6ZNP - chains A and C; structure by X-ray diffraction, 3.16 A resolution.

[Chain A]
Protein: Uncharacterized ATP-dependent helicase YprA
Organism: Bacillus subtilis (strain 168)
Notes: EC 3.6.4.-
UniProt: P50830 (YPRA_BACSU); residue numbers follow UniProt; this construct covers 1-749
Sequence (751 residues; each row starts with the number of its first residue; numbers below 1 keep their minus sign (Gly-1 is residue -1)):
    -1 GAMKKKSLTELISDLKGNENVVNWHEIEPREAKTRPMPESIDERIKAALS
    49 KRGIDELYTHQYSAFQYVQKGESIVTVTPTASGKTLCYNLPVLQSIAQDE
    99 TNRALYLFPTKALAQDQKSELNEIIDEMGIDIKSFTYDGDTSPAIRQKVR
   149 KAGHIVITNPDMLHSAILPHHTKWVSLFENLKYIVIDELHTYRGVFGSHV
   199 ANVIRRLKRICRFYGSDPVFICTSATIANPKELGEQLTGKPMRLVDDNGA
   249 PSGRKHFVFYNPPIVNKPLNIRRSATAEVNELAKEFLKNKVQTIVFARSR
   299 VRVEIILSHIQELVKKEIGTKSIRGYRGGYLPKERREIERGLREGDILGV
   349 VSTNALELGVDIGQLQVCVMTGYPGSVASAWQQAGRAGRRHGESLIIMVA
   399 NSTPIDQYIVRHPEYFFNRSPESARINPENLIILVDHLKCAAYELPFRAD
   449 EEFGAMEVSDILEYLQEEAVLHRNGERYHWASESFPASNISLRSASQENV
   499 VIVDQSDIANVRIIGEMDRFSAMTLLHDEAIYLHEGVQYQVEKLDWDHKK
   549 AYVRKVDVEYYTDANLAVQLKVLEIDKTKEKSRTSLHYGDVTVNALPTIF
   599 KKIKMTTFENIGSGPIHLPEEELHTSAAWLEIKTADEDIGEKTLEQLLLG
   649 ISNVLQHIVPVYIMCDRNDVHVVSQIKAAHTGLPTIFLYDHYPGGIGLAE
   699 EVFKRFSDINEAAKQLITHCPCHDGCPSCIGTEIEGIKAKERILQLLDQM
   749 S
Disordered / not traced: -1 to 1
Sequence notes: expression tag (-1 to 0)
Bound ions: Zn2+: Cys718, Cys720, Cys724, Cys727
UniProt features mapped onto this chain:
  - motif: Asp185 to His188 (DEVH box)
  - binding site (ATP): Thr76 to Thr83
From the paper describing this entry:
  - binding site for ssDNA (chain C): Gly137, Arg144, Asn157 to Ser163, His168, Lys171, Arg298, Arg333, Phe483, Ser486, Ser489, Asn666
  - mutagenesis - R322E, F483A, R491A, E533R: decreased binding to DNA
  - mutagenesis - R322E, F483A, R491A (20- fold), E533R: decreased catalytic activity (DNA-stimulated ATPase activity)
  - mutagenesis - F483A: decreased catalytic activity on DNA unwind
  - contacts within the chain: Arg322-Glu533 (salt bridge), Pro107-Arg491, Asp159-Arg491, Val193-Ile694 (hydrophobic contact)
  - mutagenesis - R491A (400-fold): decreased catalytic activity on unwinding
  - mutagenesis - R322E, E533R: decreased catalytic activity (duplex unwinding activity)
  - mutagenesis - R322E/E533R: increased catalytic activity (unwinding activity)
  - conformationally variable residues (helix shift): Pro330 to Glu342
  - mutagenesis - N666A: unchanged catalytic activity on DNA duplex

[Chain C]
Molecule: ssDNA
Sequence (16 nucleotides; each row starts with the number of its first residue; numbers below 1 keep their minus sign (DT-8 is residue -8)):
    -8 TATAAACCAGACCGTC
Disordered / not traced: -8 to -7

[How chain A and chain C interact]
Residue-residue contacts (48):
  Thr108(A) - DA-3(C)  sugar contact
  Thr108(A) - DC-2(C)  phosphate contact
  Lys109(A) - DC-2(C)  hydrogen bond to the phosphate
  Lys109(A) - DC-1(C)  salt bridge to the phosphate
  Tyr135(A) - DG1(C)  hydrogen bond to the phosphate
  Asp136(A) - DC-1(C)  phosphate contact
  Gly137(A) - DC-1(C)  hydrogen bond to the phosphate
  Arg144(A) - DG1(C)  salt bridge to the phosphate
  Arg148(A) - DG1(C)  sugar contact
  Arg148(A) - DA2(C)  salt bridge to the phosphate
  Asn157(A) - DC-2(C)  phosphate contact
  Asn157(A) - DC-1(C)  phosphate contact
  Asp159(A) - DC-2(C)  sugar contact
  Asp159(A) - DC-1(C)  sugar contact
  Met160(A) - DC-1(C)  sugar contact
  Met160(A) - DA0(C)  phosphate contact
  Ser163(A) - DC-1(C)  phosphate contact
  Ser163(A) - DA0(C)  sugar contact
  Ala164(A) - DA0(C)  phosphate contact
  Ala164(A) - DG1(C)  phosphate contact
  His168(A) - DA0(C)  hydrogen bond to the base
  His168(A) - DG1(C)  sugar contact
  Lys171(A) - DG1(C)  phosphate contact
  Lys171(A) - DA2(C)  phosphate contact
  Arg296(A) - DT-6(C)  phosphate contact
  Arg296(A) - DA-5(C)  sugar contact
  Ser297(A) - DT-6(C)  phosphate contact
  Ser297(A) - DA-5(C)  phosphate contact
  Arg298(A) - DA-5(C)  salt bridge to the phosphate
  Arg298(A) - DA-4(C)  salt bridge to the phosphate
  Arg325(A) - DA-4(C)  phosphate contact
  Gly326(A) - DA-4(C)  hydrogen bond to the phosphate
  Arg333(A) - DA-3(C)  salt bridge to the phosphate
  Thr351(A) - DA-5(C)  hydrogen bond to the phosphate
  Thr351(A) - DA-4(C)  hydrogen bond to the phosphate
  Asn352(A) - DT-6(C)  hydrogen bond to the base
  Asn352(A) - DA-5(C)  hydrogen bond to the sugar
  Asn352(A) - DA-4(C)  sugar contact
  Ala353(A) - DA-4(C)  phosphate contact
  Phe483(A) - DA0(C)  stacking on the base
  Ser489(A) - DC-1(C)  hydrogen bond to the base
  Arg491(A) - DA-3(C)  sugar contact
  Arg491(A) - DC-2(C)  base contact
  Ser494(A) - DA-3(C)  base contact
  Ser494(A) - DC-2(C)  hydrogen bond to the base
  Gln495(A) - DC-2(C)  hydrogen bond to the base
  Asn666(A) - DT-6(C)  base contact
  Asn666(A) - DA-5(C)  base contact
Interface residues without a listed pair, chain A (34 interface residues in all): Pro107, Gln145, Gly327, Ser486, Asp516

[In short]
34 residues of chain A face 9 of chain C across their interface; the contacts include 12 hydrogen bonds, 6
salt bridges and 1 aromatic stacking contact. Polar contacts include His168(A)-DA0(C), Asn352(A)-DT-6(C) and
Ser489(A)-DC-1(C). The paper reports a binding site for ssDNA (chain C) at Gly137(A), Arg144(A) and Asn157(A)
among others; R322E, F483A and R491A of chain A, among others, reduce binding to DNA; 6 substitutions were
tested in all.
Here chain A is Uncharacterized ATP-dependent helicase YprA (Bacillus subtilis (strain 168)) and chain C is
ssDNA. Entry 6ZNP (Crystal Structure of DUF1998 helicase MrfA bound to DNA) was determined by X-ray
diffraction (same publication as 6ZNQ and 6ZNS).
